PDB entry 7VXY | X-ray diffraction, 1.90 A resolution | chains A and B

Chain A:
Name: Serine protease subunit NS2B
Organism: Zika virus
UniProtKB: H8XX12 (H8XX12_ZIKV); residues 2-53 here correspond to UniProt positions 1411-1462 (UniProt number = residue number + 1409)
Sequence (53 residues; numbered 1 to 53; the number before each row is that of its first residue):
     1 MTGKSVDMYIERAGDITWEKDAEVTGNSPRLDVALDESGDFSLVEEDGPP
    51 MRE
Not modelled in the structure: 1-6, 46-53
Sequence notes: initiating methionine (1)

Chain B:
Name: Serine protease NS3
Organism: Zika virus
Notes: EC 3.4.21.91, 3.6.1.15, 3.6.4.13
UniProtKB: H8XX12 (H8XX12_ZIKV); residues 1-177 here correspond to UniProt positions 1497-1673 (UniProt number = residue number + 1496)
Sequence (184 residues; each row starts with the number of its first residue; numbers below 1 keep their minus sign (Met-6 is residue -6)):
    -6 MHHHHHHSGALWDVPAPKEVKKGETTDGVYRVMTRRLLGSTQVGVGVMQE
    44 GVFHTMWHVTKGAALRSGEGRLDPYWGDVKQDLVSYCGPWKLDAAWDGLS
    94 EVQLLAVPPGERAKNIQTLPGIFKTKDGDIGAVALDYPAGTSGSPILDKS
   144 GRVIGLYGNGVVIKNGSYVSAITQGKREEETPVE
Not modelled in the structure: -6 to 17, 29-30, 171-177
Sequence notes: initiating methionine (-6); expression tag (-5 to 0); engineered mutation Ser143 (Cys1639 in H8XX12)

Chain A / chain B interface:
Contacting residue pairs (93; chain A residue first):
  Asp7(A) with Thr27(B); Arg28(B), hydrogen bond (backbone-backbone)
  Met8(A) with Met26(B); Thr27(B); Thr53(B); Ala56(B), hydrophobic; Leu58(B); Arg59(B), hydrogen bond (backbone-backbone)
  Tyr9(A) with Arg24(B); Val25(B); Met26(B), hydrogen bond (backbone-backbone); Ser33(B); Arg59(B)
  Ile10(A) with Tyr23(B), hydrophobic; Arg24(B); Met41(B), hydrophobic; Phe46(B), hydrophobic; Arg59(B), hydrogen bond (backbone-backbone); Ser60(B)
  Glu11(A) with Tyr23(B); Arg24(B), hydrogen bond (backbone-backbone); Met26(B)
  Arg12(A) with Thr19(B); Asp20(B), hydrogen bond (side chain-backbone); Gly21(B); Val22(B); Tyr23(B)
  Ala13(A) with Val22(B), hydrogen bond (backbone-backbone); Val100(B), hydrophobic; Ala106(B)
  Gly14(A) with Gly21(B); Val22(B), hydrogen bond (backbone-backbone)
  Asp15(A) with Leu98(B)
  Ile16(A) with Gly21(B); Val40(B), hydrophobic; Leu98(B), hydrophobic; Leu140(B), hydrophobic; Gly144(B); Val146(B), hydrophobic
  Thr17(A) with Asn108(B), hydrogen bond (backbone-side chain); Leu140(B)
  Trp18(A) with Glu94(B); Val95(B); Gln96(B); Gln110(B); Leu140(B); Asp141(B); Lys142(B)
  Glu19(A) with Gln96(B), hydrogen bond (backbone-side chain); Asn108(B)
  Ala22(A) with Gln96(B); Asn108(B)
  Glu23(A) with Asn108(B); Ile109(B); Gln110(B), hydrogen bond (backbone-backbone)
  Val24(A) with Glu94(B); Gln110(B)
  Thr25(A) with Ile109(B); Gln110(B), hydrogen bond (backbone-backbone); Thr111(B), hydrogen bond (backbone-side chain); Leu128(B)
  Gly26(A) with Thr111(B); Ala127(B)
  Asn27(A) with Leu112(B); Ala127(B)
  Ser28(A) with Leu112(B); Pro113(B); Gly114(B)
  Pro29(A) with Gly114(B); Ile115(B), hydrogen bond (backbone-backbone); Ala127(B)
  Arg30(A) with Ile115(B)
  Leu31(A) with Ile115(B), hydrogen bond (backbone-backbone); Phe116(B); Lys117(B), hydrogen bond (backbone-backbone); Ile156(B), hydrophobic
  Asp32(A) with Lys117(B), salt bridge
  Val33(A) with Phe116(B), hydrophobic; Lys117(B), hydrogen bond (backbone-backbone); Thr118(B)
  Leu35(A) with Lys73(B)
  Asp36(A) with Lys73(B)
  Glu37(A) with Lys73(B)
  Ser38(A) with Val72(B)
  Gly39(A) with Val72(B); Lys73(B); Asn152(B), hydrogen bond (backbone-side chain)
  Phe41(A) with Asn152(B); Gly153(B); Val154(B), hydrophobic; Ala164(B), hydrophobic
  Ser42(A) with Val154(B)
  Leu43(A) with Val155(B)
Other interface residues (no listed pair), chain B (58 interface residues in all): Val36, Val52, Ala57, Leu65, Ile123, Pro138, Val162

Summary:
The interface between chain A and chain B involves 33 residues on one side and 58 on the other; the contacts
include 18 hydrogen bonds and 1 salt bridge. Among the polar pairs are Asp32(A)-Lys117(B), Arg12(A)-Asp20(B)
and Thr17(A)-Asn108(B).
Chain A is Serine protease subunit NS2B and chain B is Serine protease NS3, both from Zika virus; the
structure, Zika virus NS2B/NS3 protease bZipro(C143S) in complex with D-RKOR, was determined by X-ray
diffraction, deposited together with 7VXX.
